6N5X - chain A; structure by X-ray diffraction, 2.05 A resolution.

# Chain A
Molecule: Sorting nexin-5, Cation-independent mannose-6-phosphate receptor
Source organism: Homo sapiens
UniProtKB: chimeric construct of Q9Y5X3, P11717: residues 22-170 from Q9Y5X3 (SNX5_HUMAN) positions 22-170 (same numbers); residues 171-201 from P11717 positions 2347-2377 (UniProt number = residue number + 2176)
Amino-acid sequence (182 residues; numbered 20 to 201; the number before each row is that of its first residue):
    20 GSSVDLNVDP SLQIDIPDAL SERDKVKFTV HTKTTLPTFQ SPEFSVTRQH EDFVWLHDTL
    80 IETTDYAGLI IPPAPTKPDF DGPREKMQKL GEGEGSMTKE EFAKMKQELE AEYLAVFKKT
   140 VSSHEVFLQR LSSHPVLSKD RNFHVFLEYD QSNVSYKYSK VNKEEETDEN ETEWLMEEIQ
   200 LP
Not modelled in the structure: 20-27, 186-188, 199-201
Differences from the reference sequence: expression tag (20-21)
Ligand contacts: jeffamine (JEF; O-(O-(2-aminopropyl)-o'-(2-methoxyethyl)polypropylene glycol 500)): Arg67, Asp71, Trp74, Val164
UniProt features mapped onto this chain:
  - binding site (a 1,2-diacyl-sn-glycero-3-phospho-(1D-myo-inositol-4,5-bisphosphate)): Ser40 to Lys46, Phe99 to Lys105, Glu113 to Met116
  - modified residue: Lys176 (N6-acetyllysine)
What the authors report for this chain:
  - conformationally variable residues (register shift): Trp193 to Ile198
  - mutagenesis - L194D, M195D: unchanged binding to SNX5
  - mutagenesis - V173D: abolished binding to SNX5/SNX6
  - mutagenesis - V173D: unchanged binding to AP-2/AP-1
  - mutagenesis - V173D: decreased localization
  - contacts within the chain: Tyr175-Leu194 (hydrophobic contact), Tyr177-Leu194 (hydrophobic contact)

# Overview
Chain A binds jeffamine. Curated annotation (UniProt) lists 18 residues binding
1,2-diacyl-sn-glycero-3-phospho-(1D-myo-inositol-4,5-bisphosphate). The paper reports that V173D abolishes
binding to SNX5/SNX6; conformational variability at Trp193; 3 substitutions were tested in all.
Chain A is Sorting nexin-5, Cation-independent mannose-6-phosphate receptor (Homo sapiens); the structure,
Crystal structure of the SNX5 PX domain in complex with the CI-MPR (space group P212121 - ..., was determined
by X-ray diffraction, deposited together with 6N5Y and 6N5Z.
